PDB entry 3H2I | X-ray diffraction, 2.10 A resolution | chain A

Chain A:
Molecule: esterase
Organism: Xanthomonas oryzae pv. oryzae
Notes: EC 3.1.1.-; fragment: residues in UNP 45-441
Reference sequence: Q5H5J0 (Q5H5J0_XANOR); residues 1-397 here correspond to UniProt positions 45-441 (UniProt number = residue number + 44)
Sequence (397 residues; each row starts with the number of its first residue):
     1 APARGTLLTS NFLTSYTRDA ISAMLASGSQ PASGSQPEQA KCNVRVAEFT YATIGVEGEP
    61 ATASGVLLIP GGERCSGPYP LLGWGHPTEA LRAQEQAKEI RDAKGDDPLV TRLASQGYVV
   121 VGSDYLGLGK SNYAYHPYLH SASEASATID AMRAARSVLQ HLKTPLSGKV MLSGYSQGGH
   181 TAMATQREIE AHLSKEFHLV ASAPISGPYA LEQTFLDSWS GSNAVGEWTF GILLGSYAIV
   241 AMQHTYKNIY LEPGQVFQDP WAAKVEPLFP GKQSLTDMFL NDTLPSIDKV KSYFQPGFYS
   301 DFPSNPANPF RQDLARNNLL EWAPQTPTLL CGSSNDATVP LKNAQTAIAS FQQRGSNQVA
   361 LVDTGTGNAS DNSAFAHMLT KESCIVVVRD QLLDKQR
Unresolved in the structure: 1, 28-36
Sequence notes: engineered mutation W228 (Asn272 in Q5H5J0)
Disulfide bonds: C42-C75, C331-C384

Overview:
Chain A is esterase (Xanthomonas oryzae pv. oryzae); the structure, Crystal structure of N228W mutant of the
rice cell wall degrading esterase LipA from Xanthomonas oryzae, was determined by X-ray diffraction, deposited
together with 3H2G, 3H2H, 3H2J and 3H2K.
